5CSF - chains A and C of the 3 polymer chains in the assembly; structure by X-ray diffraction, 2.40 A resolution.

[Chain A]
Protein: Protein S100-B
Source organism: Homo sapiens
UniProtKB: P04271 (S100B_HUMAN); residues 0-91 here correspond to UniProt positions 1-92 (UniProt number = residue number + 1)
Amino-acid sequence (95 residues; numbered -3 to 91; the number before each row is that of its first residue; numbers below 1 keep their minus sign (Gly-3 is residue -3)):
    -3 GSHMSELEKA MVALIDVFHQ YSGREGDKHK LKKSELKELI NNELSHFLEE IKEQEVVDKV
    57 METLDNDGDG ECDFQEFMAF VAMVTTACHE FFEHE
Unresolved in the structure: 89-91
Construct notes: expression tag (-3 to -1)
Curated features (UniProtKB/Swiss-Prot):
  - binding site (Zn(2+)): His15, His25, His85, His90
  - binding site (Ca(2+)): Ser18, Glu21, Asp23, Lys26, Glu31, Asp61, Asp63, Asp65, Glu67, Glu72
  - modified residue: Ser1 (Blocked amino end (Ser))
Bound ions: Ca2+ site 1: Ser18, Glu21, Asp23, Lys26, Glu31; Ca2+ site 2: Asp61, Asp63, Asp65, Glu67, Glu72

[Chain C]
Protein: Ribosomal protein S6 kinase alpha-1
Source organism: Homo sapiens
Notes: EC 2.7.11.1
UniProtKB: Q15418 (KS6A1_HUMAN); numbering as in UniProt (aligned over 683-735)
Amino-acid sequence (55 residues; numbered 681 to 735; the number before each row is that of its first residue):
   681 GSQSQLSHQD LQLVKGAMAA TYSALNSSKP TPQLKPIESS ILAQRRVRKL PSTTL
Unresolved in the structure: 681-696, 705-724, 732-735
Construct notes: expression tag (681-682)
Curated features (UniProtKB/Swiss-Prot):
  - modified residue: Ser732 (Phosphoserine)

[Chain A / chain C interface]
Pairs across the interface (9):
  His42(A) - Leu730(C)
  Phe43(A) - Val727(C)
  Phe43(A) - Arg728(C)  hydrogen bond (backbone-backbone)
  Phe43(A) - Leu730(C)  hydrophobic
  Leu44(A) - Arg726(C)
  Leu44(A) - Val727(C)
  Glu45(A) - Val727(C)
  Phe87(A) - Val727(C)  hydrophobic
  Phe87(A) - Leu730(C)  hydrophobic
Other interface residues (no listed pair), chain A (6 interface residues in all): Ala83

[In short]
Chain A and chain C form an interface of 6 and 4 residues respectively, with 1 hydrogen bond. The
hydrogen-bonded pair Phe43(A)-Arg728(C) is a backbone contact. Curated annotation (UniProt) lists 4
Zn2+-binding residues and 10 Ca2+-binding residues on chain A.
Here chain A is Protein S100-B and chain C is Ribosomal protein S6 kinase alpha-1, both from Homo sapiens.
Entry 5CSF (S100B-RSK1 crystal structure A) was determined by X-ray diffraction, deposited together with 5CSI,
5CSJ and 5CSN.
